7UZY - chains H and G of the 11 polymer chains in the assembly; structure by electron microscopy, 4.05 A resolution (low resolution: residue-level contacts below are approximate; hydrogen-bond / salt-bridge calls are withheld).

Chain H:
Name: CRISPR system Cms protein Csm4
Organism: Staphylococcus epidermidis RP62A
UniProt: Q5HK92 (Q5HK92_STAEQ); numbering as in UniProt (aligned over 1-304)
Chain sequence (304 residues; row label = number of the first residue in the row):
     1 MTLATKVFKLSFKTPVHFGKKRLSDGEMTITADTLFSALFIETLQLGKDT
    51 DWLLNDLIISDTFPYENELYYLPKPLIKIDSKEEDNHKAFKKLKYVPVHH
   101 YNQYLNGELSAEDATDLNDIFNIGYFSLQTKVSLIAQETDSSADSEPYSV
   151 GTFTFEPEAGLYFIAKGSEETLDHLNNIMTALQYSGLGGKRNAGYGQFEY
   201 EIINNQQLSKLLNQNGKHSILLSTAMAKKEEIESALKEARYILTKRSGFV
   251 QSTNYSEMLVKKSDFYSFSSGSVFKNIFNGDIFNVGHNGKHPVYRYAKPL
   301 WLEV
Disordered / not traced: 1-4, 82-85

Chain G:
Molecule: 37-nt RNA strand
Organism: Staphylococcus epidermidis RP62A
Notes: fragment: Staphylococcus epidermidis RP62A CRISPR RNA: Repeat plus Spacer sequence 2
Sequence (37 nucleotides; each row starts with the number of its first residue):
     1 ACGAGAACUAGUAAUAAUUGUCAUUUGCAUACGUUAC
Disordered / not traced: 31-37

How chain H and chain G interact:
Contacting residue pairs - 53 pairs, chain H then chain G:
  His17(H) with A4(G)
  Phe18(H) with A4(G)
  Gly19(H) with G3(G); A4(G)
  Lys20(H) with G3(G)
  Lys21(H) with G3(G)
  Arg22(H) with G3(G)
  Leu23(H) with A7(G)
  Thr34(H) with C2(G); G3(G)
  Ser37(H) with A1(G); C2(G)
  Ala38(H) with C2(G)
  Phe40(H) with A1(G)
  Ile41(H) with A1(G)
  Leu44(H) with A1(G)
  Thr130(H) with U9(G)
  Lys131(H) with U9(G)
  Val132(H) with A7(G); U9(G)
  Ser133(H) with A7(G); C8(G)
  Leu134(H) with C8(G); A10(G)
  Ile135(H) with C8(G)
  Tyr148(H) with A7(G)
  Gly186(H) with C2(G)
  Gly188(H) with C2(G)
  Gly189(H) with A4(G); G5(G)
  Lys190(H) with G5(G); A7(G)
  Arg191(H) with C2(G)
  Asn192(H) with A6(G)
  Arg246(H) with G3(G)
  Ser247(H) with G3(G)
  Phe249(H) with G3(G); A4(G)
  Val250(H) with A1(G)
  Gln251(H) with A1(G); C2(G); A4(G)
  Ser252(H) with A1(G)
  Glu257(H) with A4(G)
  Met258(H) with G5(G)
  Lys261(H) with G3(G)
  Lys262(H) with A1(G); C2(G)
  His291(H) with A1(G)
  Pro292(H) with A1(G)
  Val293(H) with A1(G)
  Tyr294(H) with A1(G)
  Arg295(H) with G3(G)
Interface residues without a listed pair, chain H (44 interface residues in all): Pro147, Leu187, Gly248

Summary:
44 residues of chain H face 10 of chain G across their interface.
Here chain H is CRISPR system Cms protein Csm4 and chain G is a 37-nt RNA strand, both from Staphylococcus
epidermidis RP62A. Entry 7UZY (Staphylococcus epidermidis RP62A CRISPR effector complex with non-self target
RNA 2) was determined by electron microscopy (same publication as 7UZW, 7UZX, 7UZZ, 7V00, 7V01 and 7V02).
